1R3J - chains B and C of the 3 polymer chains in the assembly; structure by X-ray diffraction, 1.90 A resolution.

Chain B:
Protein: Antibody Fab fragment heavy chain
Organism: Mus musculus
Notes: antibody fragment or engineered binder
Amino-acid sequence (219 residues; numbered 1 to 219; the number before each row is that of its first residue):
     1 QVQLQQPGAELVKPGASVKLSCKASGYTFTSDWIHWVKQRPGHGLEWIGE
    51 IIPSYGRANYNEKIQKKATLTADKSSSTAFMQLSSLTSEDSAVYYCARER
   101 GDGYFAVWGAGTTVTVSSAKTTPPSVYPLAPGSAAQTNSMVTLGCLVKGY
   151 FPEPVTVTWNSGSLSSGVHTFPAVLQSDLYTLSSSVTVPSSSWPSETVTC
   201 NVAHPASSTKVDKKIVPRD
Disulfides: C22-C96

Chain C:
Protein: Voltage-gated potassium channel
Organism: Streptomyces lividans
UniProtKB: P0A334 (KCSA_STRLI); residues 1-124 here = UniProt positions 1-124
Amino-acid sequence (124 residues; numbered 1 to 124; the number before each row is that of its first residue):
     1 MAPMLSGLLARLVKLLLGRHGSALHWRAAGAATVLLVIVLLAGSYLAVLA
    51 ERGAPGAQLITYPRALWWSVETATTVGYGDLYPVTLWGRCVAVVVMVAGI
   101 TSFGLVTAALATWFVGREQERRGH
Disordered / not traced: 1-21
Sequence notes: engineered mutation A2 (Pro in P0A334), C90 (Leu in P0A334)
Swiss-Prot annotation at these positions:
  - motif: T75 to D80 (Selectivity filter)
  - mutagenesis: E71 (E71A: Prevents channel inactivation)
Bound ions: thallium (I) ion site 1: T75, V76; thallium (I) ion site 2 near T75 (its only coordinating residue here); thallium (I) ion site 3: V76, G77; thallium (I) ion site 4: G77, Y78
Ligand contacts:
  - diacyl glycerol (DGA): P63, R64, L66, W67, V70, V84, T85, L86, R89, V93
  - nonan-1-ol (F09): L46, L49, A50, W87, C90, V91, V94

Interface between chain B and chain C:
Contacting residue pairs (21; chain B residue first):
  T30(B) with Y45(C)
  S31(B) with Y62(C)
  W33(B) with R52(C); Y62(C), hydrogen bond
  E50(B) with R52(C), salt bridge
  I52(B) with Y45(C); L49(C), hydrophobic; Y62(C)
  S54(B) with Y45(C), hydrogen bond
  Y55(B) with Y45(C); L49(C), hydrophobic
  R57(B) with L49(C), hydrogen bond (side chain-backbone)
  N59(B) with R52(C); G53(C)
  E62(B) with P55(C)
  E99(B) with R52(C), salt bridge
  G101(B) with R52(C); T61(C); Y62(C), hydrogen bond (backbone-backbone)
  D102(B) with T61(C)
  G103(B) with T61(C)
Other interface residues (no listed pair), chain B (16 interface residues in all): H35, R100
Other interface residues (no listed pair), chain C (9 interface residues in all): V48, P63

In short:
16 residues of chain B and 9 residues of chain C are in contact, with 4 hydrogen bonds and 2 salt bridges.
Polar pairs include E50(B)-R52(C), E99(B)-R52(C) and W33(B)-Y62(C). Nonan-1-ol is bound between chain B and
chain C. Chain C binds diacyl glycerol.
Chain B is Antibody Fab fragment heavy chain (Mus musculus) and chain C is Voltage-gated potassium channel
(Streptomyces lividans); the structure, potassium channel KcsA-Fab complex in high concentration of Tl+, was
determined by X-ray diffraction, deposited together with 1R3I, 1R3K and 1R3L.
